4J8W - chains C and I of the 10 polymer chains in the assembly; structure by X-ray diffraction, 2.41 A resolution.

# Chain C
Molecule: Histone H2A
From: Xenopus laevis
Reference sequence: Q6AZJ8 (Q6AZJ8_XENLA); aligned to UniProt positions 2-129 over residues 1-128 (the alignment contains insertions or deletions, so no single offset holds)
Amino-acid sequence (128 residues; each row starts with the number of its first residue):
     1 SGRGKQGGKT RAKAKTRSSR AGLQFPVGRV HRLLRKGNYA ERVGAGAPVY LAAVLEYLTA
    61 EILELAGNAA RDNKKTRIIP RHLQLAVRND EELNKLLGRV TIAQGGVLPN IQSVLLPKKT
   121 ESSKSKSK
Unresolved in the structure: 1-13, 120-128
Small-molecule neighbours: 1MK (chlorido(eta-6-p-cymene)(N-fluorophenyl-2-pyridinecarbothioamide)osmium(II)): Leu33, Lys36, Gly37, Tyr39

# Chain I
Molecule: 145-nt DNA strand
Sequence (145 nucleotides; row label = number of the first residue in the row; numbers below 1 keep their minus sign (DA-72 is residue -72)):
   -72 ATCAATATCC ACCTGCAGAT ACTACCAAAA GTGTATTTGG AAACTGCTCC ATCAAAAGGC
   -12 ATGTTCAGCT GAATCAGCTG AACATGCCTT TTGATGGAGC AGTTTCCAAA TACACTTTTG
    48 GTAGTATCTG CAGGTGGATA TTGAT

# Chain C / chain I interface
Pairs across the interface (13):
  Ala14(C) with DG-42(I), phosphate contact; DT-41(I), phosphate contact
  Lys15(C) with DT-41(I), hydrogen bond to the phosphate
  Thr16(C) with DG-42(I), phosphate contact
  Arg17(C) with DG-42(I), salt bridge to the phosphate
  Arg20(C) with DT-41(I), salt bridge to the phosphate
  Gly28(C) with DA-43(I), phosphate contact
  Arg29(C) with DA-43(I), hydrogen bond to the phosphate
  Arg32(C) with DA-44(I), hydrogen bond to the phosphate; DA-43(I), salt bridge to the phosphate
  Arg42(C) with DT-35(I), sugar contact; DG-34(I), sugar contact
  Arg77(C) with DA-54(I), sugar contact

# Overview
The interface between chain C and chain I involves 10 residues on one side and 7 on the other; the contacts
include 3 hydrogen bonds and 3 salt bridges. Polar contacts include Lys15(C)-DT-41(I), Arg29(C)-DA-43(I) and
Arg32(C)-DA-44(I). Chain C binds compound 1MK.
Here chain C is Histone H2A (Xenopus laevis) and chain I is a 145-nt DNA strand. Entry 4J8W (X-ray structure
of NCP145 with chlorido(eta-6-p-cymene)(N-fluorophenyl-2-pyridinecarbothioamide)osmium(II)) was determined by
X-ray diffraction (same publication as 4J8V, 4J8X and 4J8U).
